7ZBC - chains A and B; structure by X-ray diffraction, 1.80 A resolution.

# Chain A (and B)
Protein: Rhodopsin
Source organism: Bos taurus
Notes: chain B of this document is another copy of the same molecule, construct and numbering; everything in this record applies to it too
UniProt: P02699 (OPSD_BOVIN); residue numbers follow UniProt; this construct covers 1-348
Chain sequence (348 residues; row label = number of the first residue in the row):
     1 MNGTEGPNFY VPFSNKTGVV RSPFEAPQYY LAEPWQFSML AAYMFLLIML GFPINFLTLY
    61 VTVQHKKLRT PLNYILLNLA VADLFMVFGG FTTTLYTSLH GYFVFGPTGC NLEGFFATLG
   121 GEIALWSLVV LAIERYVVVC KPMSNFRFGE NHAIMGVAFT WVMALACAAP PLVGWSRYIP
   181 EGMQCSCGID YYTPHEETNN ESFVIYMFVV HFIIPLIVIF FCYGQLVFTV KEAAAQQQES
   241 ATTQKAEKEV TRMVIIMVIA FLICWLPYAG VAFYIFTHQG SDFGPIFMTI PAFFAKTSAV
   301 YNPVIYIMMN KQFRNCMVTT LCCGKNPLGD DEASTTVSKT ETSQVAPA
Unresolved in the structure: 143-146, 230-244, 323-348 (chain B: 143-146, 230-243, 323-348)
Cystine bridges: Cys110-Cys187
Covalent attachments: acetyl group (ACE) linked to Met1; N-acetylglucosamine (NAG) linked to Asn2, Asn15; retinal (RET) linked to Lys296; palmitic acid (PLM) linked to Cys322
Ligand contacts: retinal (RET): Glu113, Gly114, Ala117, Thr118, Gly121, Glu122, Leu125, Ser186, Cys187, Gly188, Ile189, Tyr191, Met207, His211, Phe212, Phe261, Trp265, Tyr268, Ala269, Ala292, Ala295
UniProt features mapped onto this chain:
  - region: Asp330 to Ala348 (Interaction with SAG)
  - motif: Glu134 to Tyr136 ('Ionic lock' involved in activated form stabilization)
  - binding site (Zn(2+)): Glu201, Gln279
  - site: Glu113 (Plays an important role in the conformation switch to the active conformation)
  - modified residue: Met1 (N-acetylmethionine), Lys296 (N6-(retinylidene)lysine), Ser334 (Phosphoserine), Thr335 (Phosphothreonine), Thr336 (Phosphothreonine), Ser338 (Phosphoserine), Thr340 (Phosphothreonine), Thr342 (Phosphothreonine), Ser343 (Phosphoserine)
  - lipidation (S-palmitoyl cysteine): Cys322, Cys323
  - glycosylation (N-linked (GlcNAc...) asparagine): Asn2, Asn15
What the authors report for this chain:
  - binding site for retinal: Glu113, Ala117, Thr118, Gly121, Glu122, Glu181, Ser186, Cys187, Tyr191, Met207, Phe212, Phe261, Trp265, Ala269, Ala292, Lys296
  - contacts within the chain: Glu113-Ala117 (water-mediated contact)

# Interface between chain A and chain B
Contacting residue pairs (9; chain A residue first):
  Thr108(A) with Val227(B)
  Asn151(A) with Phe287(B)
  Met155(A) with Ile290(B), hydrophobic
  Val162(A) with Ile263(B), hydrophobic
  Leu172(A) with Arg252(B)
  Val173(A) with Arg252(B); Ile256(B), hydrophobic; Met309(B), hydrophobic
  Gly174(A) with Arg252(B)
Interface residues without a listed pair, chain A (8 interface residues in all): Leu165
Interface residues without a listed pair, chain B (9 interface residues in all): Ile259, Ile286

# In short
8 residues of chain A face 9 of chain B across their interface. Covalently linked acetyl group: at Met1(A).
Covalently linked retinal: at Lys296(A). The paper reports a binding site for retinal at Glu113(A), Ala117(A)
and Thr118(A) among others; contacts within the chain involving Cys110(A), Cys187(A) and Ala117(A) among
others.
Chain A and chain B are both Rhodopsin (Bos taurus); the structure, Dark state crystal structure of bovine
rhodopsin in Lipidic Cubic Phase (SACLA), was determined by X-ray diffraction together with 7ZBE, 8A6C and
8A6D from the same study.
